Entry 7X84 (electron microscopy, 3.00 A resolution); this record covers chains B and A of the 3 polymer chains in the assembly.

Chain B (and A):
Molecule: Transmembrane protein 106B
Source organism: Homo sapiens
Notes: chain A of this document is another copy of the same molecule, construct and numbering; everything in this record applies to it too
UniProt: Q9NUM4 (T106B_HUMAN); residues 120-254 here = UniProt positions 120-254
Sequence (135 residues; row label = number of the first residue in the row):
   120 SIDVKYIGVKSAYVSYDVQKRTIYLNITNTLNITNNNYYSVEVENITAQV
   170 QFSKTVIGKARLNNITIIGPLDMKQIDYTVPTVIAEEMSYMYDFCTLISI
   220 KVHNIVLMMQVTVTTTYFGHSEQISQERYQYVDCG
Disulfide bonds: Cys214-Cys253
Swiss-Prot annotation at these positions:
  - glycosylation (N-linked (GlcNAc...) asparagine): Asn145, Asn151, Asn164, Asn183
  - natural variant: Asp252 (D252N: In HLD16)
  - mutagenesis: Met210 to Phe213 (Highly decreased number of infected cells by SARS-CoV-2. No effect on infection with HCoV-229E), Met210 (M210A: Decreased number of infected cells by SARS-CoV-2. No effect on infection with HCoV-229E), Phe213 (F213A: Decreased number of infected cells by SARS-CoV-2. No effect on infection with HCoV-229E)
Reported in the primary citation:
  - post-translational modification sites: Asn145, Asn151, Asn164, Asn183
  - conformationally variable residues: Thr174 to Ile186

Chain B / chain A interface:
Contacting residue pairs (291):
  Ser120(B) - Ser120(A)
  Ile121(B) - Ser120(A)  hydrogen bond (backbone-backbone)
  Ile121(B) - Ile121(A)
  Ile121(B) - Asp122(A)  hydrogen bond (backbone-backbone)
  Asp122(B) - Asp122(A)
  Asp122(B) - Val123(A)  hydrogen bond (backbone-backbone)
  Val123(B) - Val123(A)
  Lys124(B) - Val123(A)  hydrogen bond (backbone-backbone)
  Lys124(B) - Lys124(A)
  Lys124(B) - Tyr125(A)  hydrogen bond (backbone-backbone)
  Tyr125(B) - Tyr125(A)  hydrophobic
  Ile126(B) - Tyr125(A)  hydrogen bond (backbone-backbone)
  Ile126(B) - Ile126(A)
  Ile126(B) - Gly127(A)  hydrogen bond (backbone-backbone)
  Gly127(B) - Gly127(A)
  Val128(B) - Ile126(A)
  Val128(B) - Gly127(A)
  Val128(B) - Val128(A)  hydrogen bond (backbone-backbone)
  Val128(B) - Lys129(A)  hydrogen bond (backbone-backbone)
  Lys129(B) - Lys129(A)
  Ser130(B) - Lys129(A)  hydrogen bond (backbone-backbone)
  Ser130(B) - Ser130(A)
  Ser130(B) - Ala131(A)  hydrogen bond (backbone-backbone)
  Ala131(B) - Ala131(A)
  Tyr132(B) - Ala131(A)
  Tyr132(B) - Tyr132(A)  hydrogen bond (backbone-backbone)
  Val133(B) - Tyr132(A)  hydrogen bond (backbone-backbone)
  Val133(B) - Val133(A)
  Val133(B) - Ser134(A)  hydrogen bond (backbone-backbone)
  Ser134(B) - Ser134(A)
  Tyr135(B) - Ser134(A)  hydrogen bond (backbone-backbone)
  Tyr135(B) - Tyr135(A)  hydrophobic
  Asp136(B) - Ser134(A)
  Asp136(B) - Asp136(A)
  Val137(B) - Asp136(A)  hydrogen bond (backbone-backbone)
  Val137(B) - Val137(A)
  Val137(B) - Gln138(A)  hydrogen bond (backbone-backbone)
  Gln138(B) - Gln138(A)
  Gln138(B) - Lys139(A)  hydrogen bond (backbone-backbone)
  Gln138(B) - Thr141(A)
  Lys139(B) - Lys139(A)
  Lys139(B) - Thr141(A)
  Arg140(B) - Lys139(A)  hydrogen bond (backbone-backbone)
  Arg140(B) - Arg140(A)
  Arg140(B) - Thr141(A)
  Thr141(B) - Thr141(A)
  Thr141(B) - Ile142(A)  hydrogen bond (backbone-backbone)
  Ile142(B) - Ile142(A)
  Tyr143(B) - Ile142(A)  hydrogen bond (backbone-backbone)
  Tyr143(B) - Tyr143(A)  hydrophobic
  Tyr143(B) - Ile146(A)  hydrophobic
  Leu144(B) - Leu144(A)  hydrophobic
  Asn145(B) - Leu144(A)  hydrogen bond (backbone-backbone)
  Asn145(B) - Asn145(A)
  Ile146(B) - Asn145(A)  hydrogen bond (backbone-backbone)
  Ile146(B) - Ile146(A)
  Ile146(B) - Thr147(A)  hydrogen bond (backbone-backbone)
  Thr147(B) - Thr147(A)
  Asn148(B) - Thr147(A)  hydrogen bond (backbone-backbone)
  Asn148(B) - Asn148(A)  hydrogen bond
  Leu150(B) - Thr149(A)
  Leu150(B) - Leu150(A)  hydrophobic
  Leu150(B) - Asn151(A)  hydrogen bond (backbone-backbone)
  Asn151(B) - Asn151(A)
  Ile152(B) - Asn151(A)  hydrogen bond (backbone-backbone)
  Ile152(B) - Ile152(A)
  Ile152(B) - Thr153(A)  hydrogen bond (backbone-backbone)
  Thr153(B) - Thr153(A)
  Asn154(B) - Thr153(A)  hydrogen bond (backbone-backbone)
  Asn154(B) - Asn154(A)
  Asn154(B) - Asn155(A)
  Asn155(B) - Asn155(A)
  Asn156(B) - Asn155(A)  hydrogen bond (backbone-backbone)
  Asn156(B) - Asn156(A)  hydrogen bond
  Asn156(B) - Tyr157(A)  hydrogen bond (backbone-backbone)
  Tyr157(B) - Tyr157(A)  hydrophobic
  Tyr158(B) - Ile121(A)  hydrophobic
  Tyr158(B) - Tyr157(A)
  Tyr158(B) - Tyr158(A)  hydrophobic
  Tyr158(B) - Ser159(A)  hydrogen bond (backbone-backbone)
  Val160(B) - Ile121(A)  hydrophobic
  Val160(B) - Ser159(A)
  Val160(B) - Val160(A)
  Val160(B) - Glu161(A)  hydrogen bond (backbone-backbone)
  Glu161(B) - Glu161(A)  hydrogen bond (backbone-backbone)
  Glu161(B) - Val162(A)  hydrogen bond (backbone-backbone)
  Val162(B) - Ser159(A)
  Val162(B) - Val162(A)
  Glu163(B) - Val162(A)  hydrogen bond (backbone-backbone)
  Glu163(B) - Glu163(A)
  Glu163(B) - Asn164(A)  hydrogen bond (backbone-backbone)
  Asn164(B) - Asn164(A)
  Ile165(B) - Asn164(A)  hydrogen bond (backbone-backbone)
  Ile165(B) - Ile165(A)
  Ile165(B) - Thr166(A)  hydrogen bond (backbone-backbone)
  Thr166(B) - Thr166(A)
  Thr166(B) - Ala167(A)  hydrogen bond (backbone-backbone)
  Ala167(B) - Ala167(A)
  Gln168(B) - Ala167(A)  hydrogen bond (backbone-backbone)
  Gln168(B) - Gln168(A)  hydrogen bond
  Gln168(B) - Val169(A)  hydrogen bond (backbone-backbone)
  Gln168(B) - Phe237(A)
  Val169(B) - Val169(A)
  Gln170(B) - Gln168(A)
  Gln170(B) - Val169(A)  hydrogen bond (backbone-backbone)
  Gln170(B) - Gln170(A)  hydrogen bond
  Gln170(B) - Phe171(A)
  Gln170(B) - Thr235(A)
  Gln170(B) - Tyr236(A)  hydrogen bond (side chain-backbone)
  Gln170(B) - Phe237(A)
  Phe171(B) - Phe171(A)  hydrophobic
  Thr174(B) - Thr174(A)
  Thr174(B) - Val175(A)  hydrogen bond (backbone-backbone)
  Val175(B) - Val175(A)
  Ile176(B) - Val175(A)  hydrogen bond (backbone-backbone)
  Ile176(B) - Ile176(A)
  Ile176(B) - Gly177(A)  hydrogen bond (backbone-backbone)
  Gly177(B) - Gly177(A)
  Lys178(B) - Gly177(A)  hydrogen bond (backbone-backbone)
  Lys178(B) - Lys178(A)
  Ala179(B) - Ala179(A)
  Ala179(B) - Arg180(A)  hydrogen bond (backbone-backbone)
  Arg180(B) - Arg180(A)
  Leu181(B) - Arg180(A)  hydrogen bond (backbone-backbone)
  Leu181(B) - Leu181(A)
  Leu181(B) - Asn182(A)  hydrogen bond (backbone-backbone)
  Asn182(B) - Asn182(A)  hydrogen bond
  Asn182(B) - Asn183(A)
  Asn183(B) - Asn182(A)  hydrogen bond (backbone-backbone)
  Asn183(B) - Asn183(A)  hydrogen bond (backbone-backbone)
  Ile184(B) - Asn183(A)  hydrogen bond (backbone-backbone)
  Ile184(B) - Ile184(A)
  Ile184(B) - Thr185(A)  hydrogen bond (backbone-backbone)
  Thr185(B) - Thr185(A)
  Ile186(B) - Thr185(A)  hydrogen bond (backbone-backbone)
  Ile186(B) - Ile186(A)
  Ile186(B) - Ile187(A)  hydrogen bond (backbone-backbone)
  Ile187(B) - Ile187(A)  hydrophobic
  Gly188(B) - Ile187(A)
  Gly188(B) - Pro189(A)
  Pro189(B) - Pro189(A)
  Pro189(B) - Leu190(A)  hydrogen bond (backbone-backbone)
  Leu190(B) - Leu190(A)  hydrogen bond (backbone-backbone)
  Leu190(B) - Asp191(A)
  Asp191(B) - Asp191(A)
  Met192(B) - Asp191(A)  hydrogen bond (backbone-backbone)
  Met192(B) - Met192(A)
  Met192(B) - Lys193(A)  hydrogen bond (backbone-backbone)
  Lys193(B) - Lys193(A)
  Gln194(B) - Lys193(A)  hydrogen bond (backbone-backbone)
  Gln194(B) - Gln194(A)  hydrogen bond
  Ile195(B) - Gln194(A)
  Ile195(B) - Ile195(A)
  Ile195(B) - Asp196(A)  hydrogen bond (backbone-backbone)
  Asp196(B) - Asp196(A)
  Tyr197(B) - Asp196(A)  hydrogen bond (backbone-backbone)
  Tyr197(B) - Tyr197(A)  hydrophobic
  Tyr197(B) - Thr198(A)  hydrogen bond (backbone-backbone)
  Thr198(B) - Thr198(A)
  Val199(B) - Thr198(A)  hydrogen bond (backbone-backbone)
  Val199(B) - Val199(A)
  Val199(B) - Pro200(A)
  Pro200(B) - Pro200(A)
  Thr201(B) - Pro200(A)  hydrogen bond (backbone-backbone)
  Thr201(B) - Thr201(A)
  Thr201(B) - Val202(A)  hydrogen bond (backbone-backbone)
  Val202(B) - Val202(A)
  Ile203(B) - Val202(A)  hydrogen bond (backbone-backbone)
  Ile203(B) - Ile203(A)
  Ile203(B) - Ala204(A)  hydrogen bond (backbone-backbone)
  Ala204(B) - Ala204(A)
  Glu205(B) - Ala204(A)
  Glu205(B) - Glu205(A)
  Glu205(B) - Glu206(A)
  Glu205(B) - Tyr209(A)
  Glu206(B) - Glu206(A)
  Met207(B) - Glu206(A)  hydrogen bond (backbone-backbone)
  Met207(B) - Met207(A)
  Met207(B) - Ser208(A)
  Ser208(B) - Ser208(A)
  Ser208(B) - Tyr209(A)  hydrogen bond (backbone-backbone)
  Tyr209(B) - Tyr209(A)  hydrophobic
  Met210(B) - Tyr209(A)  hydrogen bond (backbone-backbone)
  Met210(B) - Tyr211(A)
  Tyr211(B) - Tyr211(A)
  Asp212(B) - Tyr211(A)  hydrogen bond (backbone-backbone)
  Asp212(B) - Asp212(A)
  Asp212(B) - Phe213(A)
  Phe213(B) - Phe213(A)  hydrophobic
  Phe213(B) - Gly254(A)
  Cys214(B) - Phe213(A)  hydrogen bond (backbone-backbone)
  Cys214(B) - Cys214(A)
  Thr215(B) - Cys214(A)  hydrogen bond (backbone-backbone)
  Thr215(B) - Thr215(A)
  Thr215(B) - Leu216(A)  hydrogen bond (backbone-backbone)
  Leu216(B) - Leu216(A)
  Leu216(B) - Val251(A)  hydrophobic
  Ile217(B) - Leu216(A)  hydrogen bond (backbone-backbone)
  Ile217(B) - Ile217(A)
  Ile217(B) - Ser218(A)  hydrogen bond (backbone-backbone)
  Ser218(B) - Ser218(A)
  Ile219(B) - Ser218(A)  hydrogen bond (backbone-backbone)
  Ile219(B) - Ile219(A)
  Ile219(B) - Lys220(A)  hydrogen bond (backbone-backbone)
  Lys220(B) - Lys220(A)  hydrogen bond (backbone-backbone)
  Lys220(B) - Val221(A)  hydrogen bond (backbone-backbone)
  Val221(B) - Val221(A)
  His222(B) - Val221(A)  hydrogen bond (backbone-backbone)
  His222(B) - His222(A)
  His222(B) - Asn223(A)
  Asn223(B) - Asn223(A)  hydrogen bond
  Asn223(B) - Ile224(A)  hydrogen bond (backbone-backbone)
  Asn223(B) - Glu246(A)  hydrogen bond
  Asn223(B) - Tyr248(A)
  Ile224(B) - Ile224(A)  hydrophobic
  Ile224(B) - Glu246(A)
  Val225(B) - Ile224(A)  hydrogen bond (backbone-backbone)
  Val225(B) - Val225(A)
  Val225(B) - Leu226(A)  hydrogen bond (backbone-backbone)
  Leu226(B) - Leu226(A)
  Leu226(B) - Gln242(A)
  Met227(B) - Leu190(A)  hydrophobic
  Met227(B) - Leu226(A)  hydrogen bond (backbone-backbone)
  Met227(B) - Met227(A)
  Met227(B) - Met228(A)  hydrogen bond (backbone-backbone)
  Met227(B) - Gln242(A)  hydrogen bond (backbone-side chain)
  Met228(B) - Met228(A)
  Met228(B) - Ser240(A)
  Gln229(B) - Met228(A)  hydrogen bond (backbone-backbone)
  Gln229(B) - Gln229(A)
  Val230(B) - Pro189(A)
  Val230(B) - Gln229(A)
  Val230(B) - Val230(A)
  Val230(B) - Thr231(A)  hydrogen bond (backbone-backbone)
  Thr231(B) - Gln229(A)
  Thr231(B) - Thr231(A)
  Thr231(B) - Thr234(A)
  Val232(B) - Thr231(A)
  Val232(B) - Val232(A)  hydrogen bond (backbone-backbone)
  Thr233(B) - Val232(A)  hydrogen bond (backbone-backbone)
  Thr233(B) - Thr233(A)
  Thr233(B) - Thr234(A)  hydrogen bond (backbone-backbone)
  Thr234(B) - Thr234(A)
  Thr235(B) - Thr234(A)  hydrogen bond (backbone-backbone)
  Thr235(B) - Thr235(A)
  Thr235(B) - Tyr236(A)  hydrogen bond (backbone-backbone)
  Tyr236(B) - Gln229(A)
  Tyr236(B) - Tyr236(A)  hydrophobic
  Tyr236(B) - His239(A)
  Tyr236(B) - Ser240(A)  hydrogen bond
  Phe237(B) - Tyr236(A)  hydrogen bond (backbone-backbone)
  Phe237(B) - Phe237(A)  hydrophobic
  Phe237(B) - Gly238(A)  hydrogen bond (backbone-backbone)
  Gly238(B) - Gly238(A)
  His239(B) - Gly238(A)  hydrogen bond (backbone-backbone)
  His239(B) - His239(A)
  His239(B) - Ser240(A)
  Ser240(B) - Ser240(A)
  Glu241(B) - Ser120(A)  hydrogen bond (side chain-backbone)
  Glu241(B) - Ser240(A)  hydrogen bond (backbone-backbone)
  Glu241(B) - Glu241(A)
  Glu241(B) - Gln242(A)
  Gln242(B) - Gln242(A)  hydrogen bond
  Ile243(B) - Ser120(A)
  Ile243(B) - Val123(A)  hydrophobic
  Ile243(B) - Gln242(A)  hydrogen bond (backbone-backbone)
  Ile243(B) - Ile243(A)
  Ile243(B) - Ser244(A)  hydrogen bond (backbone-backbone)
  Ser244(B) - Ser244(A)
  Gln245(B) - Val123(A)
  Gln245(B) - Lys124(A)
  Gln245(B) - Tyr125(A)
  Gln245(B) - Ser244(A)  hydrogen bond (backbone-backbone)
  Gln245(B) - Gln245(A)  hydrogen bond
  Gln245(B) - Glu246(A)  hydrogen bond (backbone-backbone)
  Glu246(B) - Glu246(A)
  Arg247(B) - Tyr125(A)
  Arg247(B) - Glu246(A)  hydrogen bond (backbone-backbone)
  Arg247(B) - Arg247(A)
  Arg247(B) - Tyr248(A)  hydrogen bond (backbone-backbone)
  Tyr248(B) - Tyr248(A)  hydrophobic
  Gln249(B) - Tyr248(A)  hydrogen bond (backbone-backbone)
  Gln249(B) - Gln249(A)
  Gln249(B) - Tyr250(A)  hydrogen bond (backbone-backbone)
  Tyr250(B) - Tyr250(A)  hydrogen bond (backbone-backbone)
  Tyr250(B) - Val251(A)  hydrogen bond (backbone-backbone)
  Val251(B) - Val251(A)
  Asp252(B) - Val251(A)  hydrogen bond (backbone-backbone)
  Asp252(B) - Asp252(A)
  Asp252(B) - Cys253(A)  hydrogen bond (backbone-backbone)
  Cys253(B) - Cys253(A)  hydrophobic
Other interface residues (no listed pair), chain B (135 interface residues in all): Thr149, Ser159, Ser172, Lys173, Gly254
Other interface residues (no listed pair), chain A (135 interface residues in all): Ser172, Lys173, Gly188, Met210

In short:
Chain B and chain A each contribute 135 residues to their interface; the contacts include 125 hydrogen bonds.
Polar contacts include Asn148(B)-Asn148(A), Asn156(B)-Asn156(A) and Gln168(B)-Gln168(A). UniProt lists 4
mutagenesis sites on chain B. From the paper: modification sites Asn145(B), Asn151(B) and Asn164(B) among
others; conformational variability at Thr174(B).
Chain B and chain A are both Transmembrane protein 106B (Homo sapiens); the structure, Cryo-EM structure of
the TMEM106B fibril from Parkinson's disease dementia, was determined by electron microscopy (same publication
as 7X83).
